Entry 5VNO (X-ray diffraction, 2.90 A resolution); this record covers chains A and B of the 3 polymer chains in the assembly.

[Chain A]
Protein: Protein transport protein Sec23A
Organism: Homo sapiens
UniProt: Q15436 (SC23A_HUMAN); residues 1-764 here = UniProt positions 1-764
Amino-acid sequence (764 residues; row label = number of the first residue in the row):
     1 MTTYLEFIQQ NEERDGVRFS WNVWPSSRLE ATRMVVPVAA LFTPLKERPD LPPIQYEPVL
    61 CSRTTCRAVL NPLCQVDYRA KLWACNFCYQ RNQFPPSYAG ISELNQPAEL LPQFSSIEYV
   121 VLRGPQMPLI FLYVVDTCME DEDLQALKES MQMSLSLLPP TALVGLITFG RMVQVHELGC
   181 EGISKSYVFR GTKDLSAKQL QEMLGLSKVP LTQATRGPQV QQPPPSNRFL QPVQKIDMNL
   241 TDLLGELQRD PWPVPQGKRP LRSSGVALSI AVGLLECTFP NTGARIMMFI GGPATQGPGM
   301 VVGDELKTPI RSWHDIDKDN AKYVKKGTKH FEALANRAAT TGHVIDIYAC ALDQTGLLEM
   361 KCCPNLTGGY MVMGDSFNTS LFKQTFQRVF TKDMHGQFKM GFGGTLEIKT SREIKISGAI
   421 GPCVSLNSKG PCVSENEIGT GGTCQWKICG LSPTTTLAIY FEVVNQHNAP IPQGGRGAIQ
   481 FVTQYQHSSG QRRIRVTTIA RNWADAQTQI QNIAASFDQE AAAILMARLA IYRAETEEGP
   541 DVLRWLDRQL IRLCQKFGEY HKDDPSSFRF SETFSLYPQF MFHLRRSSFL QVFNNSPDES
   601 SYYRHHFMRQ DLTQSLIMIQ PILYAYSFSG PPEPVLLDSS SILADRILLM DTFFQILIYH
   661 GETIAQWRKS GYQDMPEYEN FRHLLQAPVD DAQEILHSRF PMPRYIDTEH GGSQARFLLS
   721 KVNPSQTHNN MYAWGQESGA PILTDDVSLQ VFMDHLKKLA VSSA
Unresolved in the structure: 1-2, 206-222, 465-473, 538-540, 667-678, 724-741
Bound ions: Zn2+: Cys61, Cys66, Cys85, Cys88

[Chain B]
Protein: Protein transport protein Sec24A
Organism: Homo sapiens
UniProt: O95486 (SC24A_HUMAN); residue numbers follow UniProt; this construct covers 346-1093
Amino-acid sequence (748 residues; each row starts with the number of its first residue):
   346 EGLRVVNLLQ ERNMLPSTPL KPPVPNLHED IQKLNCNPEL FRCTLTSIPQ TQALLNKAKL
   406 PLGLLLHPFK DLVQLPVVTS STIVRCRSCR TYINPFVSFL DQRRWKCNLC YRVNDVPEEF
   466 LYNPLTRVYG EPHRRPEVQN ATIEFMAPSE YMLRPPQPPV YLFVFDVSHN AVETGYLNSV
   526 CQSLLDNLDL LPGNTRTKIG FITFDSTIHF YGLQESLSQP QMLIVSDIED VFIPMPENLL
   586 VNLNESKELV QDLLKTLPQM FTKTLETQSA LGPALQAAFK LMSPTGGRMS VFQTQLPTLG
   646 VGALKPREEP NHRSSAKDIH MTPSTDFYKK LALDCSGQQV AVDLFLLSGQ YSDLASLGCI
   706 SRYSAGSVYY YPSYHHQHNP VQVQKLQKEL QRYLTRKIGF EAVMRIRCTK GLSIHTFHGN
   766 FFVRSTDLLS LPNVNPDAGY AVQMSVEESL TDTQLVSFQS ALLYTSSKGE RRIRVHTLCL
   826 PVVSTLNDVF LGADVQAISG LLANMAVDRS MTASLSDARD ALVNAVIDSL SAYRSSVLSN
   886 QQPGLMVPFS LRLFPLFVLA LLKQKSFQTG TNARLDERIF AMCQVKNQPL VYLMLTTHPS
   946 LYRVDNLSDE GALNISDRTI PQPPILQLSV EKLSRDGAFL MDAGSVLMLW VGKNCTQNFL
  1006 SQVLGVQNYA SIPQPMTDLP ELDTPESARI IAFISWLREQ RPFFPILYVI ADESPMKANF
  1066 LQNMIEDRTE SALSYYEFLL HIQQQVNK
Unresolved in the structure: 467-475, 663-665, 883-887
Sequence notes: conflict Ala1056 (Arg in O95486)
Bound ions: Zn2+: Cys431, Cys434, Cys452, Cys455
UniProt features mapped onto this chain:
  - region: Cys431 to Cys455 (Zinc finger-like)
  - binding site (Zn(2+)): Cys431, Cys434, Cys452, Cys455
  - mutagenesis: Arg541 (R541A: Decreased ability to interact with and package the SNARE SEC22B cargo into COPII vesicles. Has no effect on other cargos packaging)

[Interface between chain A and chain B]
Contacting residue pairs - 34 pairs, chain A then chain B:
  Met172(A) - Phe577(B)  hydrophobic
  Gly182(A) - Gln564(B)  hydrogen bond (backbone-side chain)
  Ile183(A) - Gln564(B)
  Ile183(A) - Pro565(B)
  Ile183(A) - Gln566(B)
  Ile183(A) - Met567(B)  hydrophobic
  Ser184(A) - Gln564(B)  hydrogen bond
  Ser184(A) - Pro565(B)
  Ser184(A) - Gln566(B)
  Ser184(A) - Met567(B)
  Lys185(A) - Met567(B)
  Ser186(A) - Met567(B)  hydrogen bond (backbone-backbone)
  Ser186(A) - Leu568(B)
  Ser186(A) - Ile569(B)  hydrogen bond (backbone-backbone)
  Tyr187(A) - Ile569(B)
  Val188(A) - Leu568(B)  hydrophobic
  Val188(A) - Ile569(B)  hydrogen bond (backbone-backbone)
  Val188(A) - Val570(B)
  Val188(A) - Phe577(B)  hydrophobic
  Val188(A) - Pro579(B)  hydrophobic
  Phe189(A) - Ser571(B)
  Phe189(A) - Phe577(B)
  Arg190(A) - Asp575(B)  salt bridge
  Arg190(A) - Val576(B)  hydrogen bond (side chain-backbone)
  Arg190(A) - Phe577(B)
  Lys193(A) - Asp572(B)  salt bridge
  Lys193(A) - Asp575(B)  salt bridge
  Met203(A) - Ser571(B)
  Glu246(A) - Leu562(B)
  Glu246(A) - Ser563(B)  hydrogen bond
  Gln248(A) - Gln559(B)  hydrogen bond
  Trp252(A) - Ile578(B)
  Trp252(A) - Pro579(B)
  Trp252(A) - Pro581(B)  hydrophobic
Also at the interface, not in a pair above, chain A (17 interface residues in all): Gln174, Pro251
Also at the interface, not in a pair above, chain B (23 interface residues in all): Thr552, Tyr556, Ser561, Met580, Met605

[Summary]
17 residues of chain A face 23 of chain B across their interface, with 8 hydrogen bonds and 3 salt bridges.
Polar pairs include Arg190(A)-Asp575(B), Lys193(A)-Asp572(B) and Lys193(A)-Asp575(B). From UniProt: 4
Zn2+-binding residues and one mutagenesis site on chain B.
Chain A is Protein transport protein Sec23A and chain B is Protein transport protein Sec24A, both from Homo
sapiens; the structure, Crystal structure of Sec23a/Sec24a/Sec22, was determined by X-ray diffraction,
deposited together with 5VNE, 5VNF, 5VNG, 5VNH, 5VNI, 5VNJ and 4 further entries.
